8Q01 - chains M and S of the 7 polymer chains in the assembly; structure by electron microscopy, 3.58 A resolution.

# Chain M
Protein: Tail terminator protein
Source organism: Staphylococcus phage 812
UniProt: A1YTN9 (A1YTN9_9CAUD); residue numbers follow UniProt; this construct covers 1-278
Chain sequence (278 residues; each row starts with the number of its first residue):
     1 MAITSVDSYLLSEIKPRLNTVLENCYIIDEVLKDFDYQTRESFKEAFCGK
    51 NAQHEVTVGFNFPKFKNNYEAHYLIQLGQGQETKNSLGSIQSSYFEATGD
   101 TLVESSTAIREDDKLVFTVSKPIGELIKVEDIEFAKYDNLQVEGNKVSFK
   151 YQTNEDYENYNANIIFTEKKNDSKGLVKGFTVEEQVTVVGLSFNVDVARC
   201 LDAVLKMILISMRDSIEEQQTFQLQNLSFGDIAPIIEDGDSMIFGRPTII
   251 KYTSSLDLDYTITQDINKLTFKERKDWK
Not modelled in the structure: 1

# Chain S
Protein: Capsid protein
Source organism: Staphylococcus phage 812
UniProt: A1YTN7 (A1YTN7_9CAUD); residues 1-292 here = UniProt positions 1-292
Chain sequence (292 residues; numbered 1 to 292; the number before each row is that of its first residue):
     1 MEKPYMIGANSNPNVINKSTTYTTTTQADEQDKPKYTTRLEFDTIDMIRF
    51 INDRGIKVLWEEAYFCPCLNPDTGHPRVDCPRCHGKGIAYLPPKETIMAI
   101 QSQEKGTNQLDIGILDTGTAIGTTQLEKRISYRDRFTVPEVLMPQQMIYF
   151 VNKDRIKKGIPLYYDVKEITYIATQDGTVYEEDYEIKNNRLYLNEKYENH
   201 TVTLKILMTLRYVVSDILKESRYQYTKFNQPKSKFENLPQKLLLKREDVI
   251 VLQDPYKVNDGIEEDLEIQVDDPKASASNPSNLGGFFGGAFK
Not modelled in the structure: 1, 8-35, 257-292
Ion coordination: Zn2+: Cys66, Cys68, Cys80, Cys83

# Chain M / chain S interface
Pairs across the interface (56):
  Asn19(M) - Asp154(S)
  Asp36(M) - Asn70(S)  hydrogen bond
  Asp36(M) - Asp72(S)
  Gln38(M) - Asn70(S)
  Gln38(M) - Pro71(S)
  Thr39(M) - Asn70(S)  hydrogen bond
  Thr39(M) - Thr73(S)
  Ser42(M) - Arg77(S)  hydrogen bond
  Ser42(M) - Val78(S)
  Ser42(M) - Asp79(S)  hydrogen bond
  Glu45(M) - Asp79(S)
  Ala46(M) - Val78(S)  hydrophobic
  Lys50(M) - Lys158(S)
  Ala52(M) - Lys158(S)  hydrogen bond (backbone-side chain)
  Gln53(M) - Arg190(S)  hydrogen bond (backbone-side chain)
  Glu55(M) - Arg155(S)  salt bridge
  Asn61(M) - Asp111(S)
  Phe62(M) - Asp111(S)  hydrogen bond (backbone-backbone)
  Pro63(M) - Asp111(S)
  Pro63(M) - Ile112(S)
  Pro63(M) - Gly113(S)
  Lys64(M) - Ile114(S)
  Phe65(M) - Gly113(S)
  Phe65(M) - Ile114(S)
  Phe65(M) - Ile148(S)  hydrophobic
  Lys66(M) - Ile114(S)
  Lys66(M) - Tyr163(S)
  Lys66(M) - Tyr164(S)
  Lys66(M) - Asp248(S)  salt bridge
  Asn67(M) - Ile112(S)  hydrogen bond (side chain-backbone)
  Asn68(M) - Tyr163(S)
  Tyr69(M) - Ile112(S)
  Tyr69(M) - Gly113(S)
  Tyr69(M) - Ile114(S)  hydrogen bond (side chain-backbone)
  Tyr69(M) - Leu115(S)  hydrophobic
  Glu70(M) - Val78(S)
  Leu191(M) - Ile112(S)  hydrophobic
  Phe193(M) - Ile250(S)  hydrophobic
  Asn194(M) - Pro76(S)  hydrogen bond (side chain-backbone)
  Asn194(M) - Val78(S)
  Val195(M) - His75(S)
  Asp196(M) - Thr73(S)  hydrogen bond
  Asp196(M) - His75(S)  salt bridge
  Ile236(M) - Leu110(S)  hydrophobic
  Ile236(M) - Ile112(S)  hydrophobic
  Asp238(M) - Thr117(S)
  Asp238(M) - Lys245(S)
  Gly239(M) - Lys245(S)
  Gly239(M) - Val249(S)
  Asp240(M) - Arg246(S)
  Asp240(M) - Glu247(S)
  Asp240(M) - Asp248(S)  hydrogen bond (side chain-backbone)
  Asp240(M) - Val249(S)  hydrogen bond (side chain-backbone)
  Asp240(M) - Ile250(S)  hydrogen bond (side chain-backbone)
  Ser241(M) - Val249(S)
  Ser241(M) - Ile250(S)
Other interface residues (no listed pair), chain M (38 interface residues in all): Phe47, His54, Leu74, Gln76, Val197, Ile235, Ile243
Other interface residues (no listed pair), chain S (34 interface residues in all): Gly85, Lys86, Pro161, Val213, Val251

# Summary
The interface between chain M and chain S involves 38 residues on one side and 34 on the other, with 14
hydrogen bonds and 3 salt bridges. Among the polar pairs are Glu55(M)-Arg155(S), Lys66(M)-Asp248(S) and
Asp196(M)-His75(S).
Chain M is Tail terminator protein and chain S is Capsid protein, both from Staphylococcus phage 812; the
structure, Neck of phage 812 after tail contraction (C6), was determined by electron microscopy, deposited
together with 8Q1I, 8Q7D, 8QEK, 8QEM, 8QJE, 8QKH, 8R5G and 8R69.
